Entry 8QZX (electron microscopy, 3.01 A resolution); this record covers chains B and E of the 5 polymer chains in the assembly.

== Chain B ==
Protein: Deoxyhypusine synthase related protein, putative
Source organism: Trichomonas vaginalis
Reference sequence: A2DTB8 (A2DTB8_TRIV3); residues 0-363 here correspond to UniProt positions 1-364 (UniProt number = residue number + 1)
Sequence (364 residues; row label = number of the first residue in the row; numbering starts at 0):
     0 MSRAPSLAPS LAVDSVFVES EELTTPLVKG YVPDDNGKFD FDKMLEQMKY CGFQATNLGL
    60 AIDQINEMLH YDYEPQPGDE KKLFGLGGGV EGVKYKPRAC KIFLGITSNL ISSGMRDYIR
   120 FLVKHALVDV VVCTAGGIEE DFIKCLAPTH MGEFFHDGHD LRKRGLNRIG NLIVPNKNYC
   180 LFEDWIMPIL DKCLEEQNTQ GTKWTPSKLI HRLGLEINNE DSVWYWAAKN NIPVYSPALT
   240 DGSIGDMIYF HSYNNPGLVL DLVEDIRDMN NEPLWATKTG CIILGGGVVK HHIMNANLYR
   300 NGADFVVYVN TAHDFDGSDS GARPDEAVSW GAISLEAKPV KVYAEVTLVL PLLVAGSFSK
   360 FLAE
Disordered / not traced: 0-23, 74-80
Sequence notes: engineered mutation A331 (Lys332 in A2DTB8)
Ligand contacts:
  - NAD (nicotinamide-adenine-dinucleotide), molecule 1: T106, S107, N108, L109, T133, A134, G135, I168, D240, G284, G285, G286, V308, N309, T310, A311, S319, A343, E344, V345
  - NAD, molecule 2: G286, V287, H290, D315, G316, S317, D318, S319
  - spermidine (SPD): H290, D318, E325, W329

== Chain E ==
Protein: Eukaryotic translation initiation factor 5A
Source organism: Trichomonas vaginalis
Reference sequence: D5MC19 (D5MC19_TRIVA); residues 1-167 here = UniProt positions 1-167
Sequence (167 residues; each row starts with the number of its first residue):
     1 MSSAEEEVHH DLEIQEVDAG SQEKATIPVN KLKKGGYVLI EGRPCRVVDI TKSKTGKHGH
    61 AKAGIAGTDL FTGRRYETHL PTSHEIEVPF VDRSDYGLIN IDDGHTQLLT LDGTLREDVD
   121 LPPEGNEMRQ RVIDLFNVCV NTNDQVVVTV LSSNGENLIV DCKKSTN
Disordered / not traced: 1-28, 165-167

== Interface between chain B and chain E ==
Pairs across the interface (20):
  R161(B) with K54(E); T55(E), hydrogen bond (side chain-backbone)
  N166(B) with K57(E)
  N175(B) with T55(E); G56(E)
  Y178(B) with G56(E); K57(E)
  C179(B) with H60(E)
  E182(B) with H60(E), salt bridge
  S242(B) with K57(E), hydrogen bond (side chain-backbone)
  D245(B) with H58(E)
  M246(B) with H58(E); G59(E)
  Y248(B) with E77(E); H79(E), hydrogen bond
  F249(B) with H58(E); K62(E); H79(E)
  Y252(B) with E77(E); H79(E)
Also at the interface, not in a pair above, chain B (14 interface residues in all): K162, N253

== Overview ==
Chain B and chain E form an interface of 14 and 10 residues respectively; the contacts include 3 hydrogen
bonds and 1 salt bridge. Polar contacts include E182(B)-H60(E), R161(B)-T55(E) and S242(B)-K57(E). Chain B
binds NAD and spermidine.
Chain B is Deoxyhypusine synthase related protein, putative and chain E is Eukaryotic translation initiation
factor 5A, both from Trichomonas vaginalis; the structure, CryoEM structure of DHS-eIF5A complex structure
from Trichomonas vaginalis, was determined by electron microscopy (same publication as 8QZV and 8QZW).
